PDB entry 9BTY | X-ray diffraction, 2.85 A resolution | chains G and H of the 8 polymer chains in the assembly

Chain G:
Molecule: Human TCR TRAV1-2_ALPHA
Source organism: Homo sapiens
Chain sequence (204 residues; numbered 0 to 203; the number before each row is that of its first residue; numbering starts at 0):
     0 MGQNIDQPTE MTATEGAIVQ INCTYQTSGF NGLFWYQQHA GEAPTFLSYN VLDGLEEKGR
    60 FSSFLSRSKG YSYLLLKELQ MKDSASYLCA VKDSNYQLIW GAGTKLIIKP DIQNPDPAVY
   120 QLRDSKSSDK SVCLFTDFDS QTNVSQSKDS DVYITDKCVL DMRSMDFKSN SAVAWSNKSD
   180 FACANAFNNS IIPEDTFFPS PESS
Unresolved in the structure: 0, 202-203
Disulfide bonds: C22-C88, C132-C182

Chain H:
Molecule: Human TCR TRBV6-1_BETA
Source organism: Homo sapiens
Chain sequence (246 residues; each row starts with the number of its first residue; numbering starts at 0):
     0 MNAGVTQTPK FQVLKTGQSM TLQCAQDMNH NSMYWYRQDP GMGLRLIYYS ASEGTTDKGE
    60 VPNGYNVSRL NKREFSLRLE SAAPSQTSVY FCASSVWTGE GSGELFFGEG SRLTVLEDLK
   120 NVFPPEVAVF EPSEAEISHT QKATLVCLAT GFYPDHVELS WWVNGKEVHS GVCTDPQPLK
   180 EQPALNDSRY ALSSRLRVSA TFWQNPRNHF RCQVQFYGLS ENDEWTQDRA KPVTQIVSAE
   240 AWGRAD
Unresolved in the structure: 0, 245
Disulfide bonds: C23-C91, C146-C211

Interface between chain G and chain H:
Cross-chain cystine bridges: C157(G)-C172(H)
Pairs across the interface - 86 pairs, chain G then chain H:
  F33(G) - G100(H)
  F33(G) - S101(H)
  F33(G) - G102(H)
  F33(G) - E103(H)
  Y35(G) - E103(H)
  Y35(G) - L104(H)  hydrogen bond (side chain-backbone)
  Q37(G) - Q37(H)  hydrogen bond
  Q37(G) - F90(H)
  E41(G) - F90(H)
  A42(G) - F90(H)  hydrophobic
  A42(G) - F106(H)  hydrophobic
  A42(G) - G107(H)
  P43(G) - F106(H)
  F45(G) - E103(H)
  Y48(G) - G100(H)
  Y48(G) - S101(H)
  K91(G) - G100(H)  hydrogen bond (side chain-backbone)
  K91(G) - G102(H)
  Y95(G) - G98(H)
  L97(G) - L104(H)  hydrophobic
  W99(G) - Y35(H)
  W99(G) - G42(H)
  W99(G) - L43(H)
  G100(G) - G42(H)
  A101(G) - G40(H)
  A101(G) - M41(H)
  A101(G) - G42(H)
  D115(G) - H138(H)  salt bridge
  D115(G) - T139(H)
  Y119(G) - S132(H)
  Y119(G) - A134(H)
  Y119(G) - E135(H)
  Y119(G) - H138(H)  hydrogen bond
  Y119(G) - T139(H)
  Q120(G) - S132(H)
  L121(G) - E130(H)
  L121(G) - V145(H)  hydrophobic
  R122(G) - F129(H)
  R122(G) - E130(H)  salt bridge
  R122(G) - P131(H)  hydrogen bond (side chain-backbone)
  R122(G) - W202(H)
  R122(G) - R243(H)
  S124(G) - V128(H)
  S124(G) - F129(H)
  S127(G) - E125(H)
  S127(G) - A127(H)
  K129(G) - E125(H)  salt bridge
  K129(G) - F129(H)
  K129(G) - L147(H)
  K129(G) - T149(H)
  V131(G) - F129(H)  hydrophobic
  V131(G) - L147(H)  hydrophobic
  L133(G) - T143(H)
  D136(G) - R196(H)  salt bridge
  Y152(G) - E180(H)
  I153(G) - L178(H)
  T154(G) - D174(H)
  T154(G) - L178(H)
  T154(G) - S192(H)  hydrogen bond
  T154(G) - R194(H)  hydrogen bond
  D155(G) - R194(H)
  C157(G) - C172(H)  disulfide
  C157(G) - T173(H)
  C157(G) - R194(H)
  V158(G) - C172(H)  hydrogen bond (backbone-side chain)
  L159(G) - G170(H)
  L159(G) - V171(H)
  L159(G) - C172(H)  hydrophobic
  L159(G) - R196(H)
  D160(G) - G170(H)  hydrogen bond (backbone-backbone)
  M161(G) - K141(H)
  M161(G) - R196(H)
  M161(G) - V197(H)
  M161(G) - S198(H)
  R162(G) - S169(H)  hydrogen bond (backbone-side chain)
  M164(G) - K141(H)
  F166(G) - K141(H)
  F166(G) - R196(H)
  S168(G) - R196(H)  hydrogen bond
  S170(G) - R194(H)  hydrogen bond
  A171(G) - R194(H)
  V172(G) - R194(H)
  W174(G) - L147(H)  hydrophobic
  W174(G) - A190(H)  hydrophobic
  F196(G) - H138(H)
  P198(G) - A134(H)  hydrophobic
Interface residues without a listed pair, chain G (50 interface residues in all): N30, L87, D123, S126, T135, S163
Interface residues without a listed pair, chain H (48 interface residues in all): E108

Overview:
The interface between chain G and chain H involves 50 residues on one side and 48 on the other, with 1
disulfide bond, 12 hydrogen bonds and 4 salt bridges. Among the polar pairs are D115(G)-H138(H),
R122(G)-E130(H) and K129(G)-E125(H).
Here chain G is Human TCR TRAV1-2_ALPHA and chain H is Human TCR TRBV6-1_BETA, both from Homo sapiens. Entry
9BTY (Structure of human MAIT A-F7 TCR in complex with human MR1-veratraldehyde) was determined by X-ray
diffraction together with 9BTX, 9BTZ and 9BU0 from the same study.
